6U7A - chains A and B; structure by X-ray diffraction, 2.22 A resolution.

[Chain A (and B)]
Protein: Aminotransferase
Organism: Mycobacterium tuberculosis
Notes: chain B of this document is another copy of the same molecule, construct and numbering; everything in this record applies to it too
UniProt: A0A0E8TWE4 (A0A0E8TWE4_MYCTX); residues 2-435 here = UniProt positions 2-435
Sequence (435 residues; row label = number of the first residue in the row):
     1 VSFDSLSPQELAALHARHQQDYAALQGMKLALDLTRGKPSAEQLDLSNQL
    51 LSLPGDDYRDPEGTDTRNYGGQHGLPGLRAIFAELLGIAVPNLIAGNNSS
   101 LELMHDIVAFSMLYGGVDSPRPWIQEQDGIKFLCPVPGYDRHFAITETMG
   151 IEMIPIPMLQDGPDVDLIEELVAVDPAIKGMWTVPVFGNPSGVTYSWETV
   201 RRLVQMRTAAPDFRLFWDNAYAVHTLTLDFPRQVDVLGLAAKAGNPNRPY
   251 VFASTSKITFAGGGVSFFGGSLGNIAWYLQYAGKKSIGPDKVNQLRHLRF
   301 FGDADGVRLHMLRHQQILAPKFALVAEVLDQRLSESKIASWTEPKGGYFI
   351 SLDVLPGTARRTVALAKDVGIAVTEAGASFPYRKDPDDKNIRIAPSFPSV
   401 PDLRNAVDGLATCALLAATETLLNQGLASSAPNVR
Not modelled in the structure: 1, 425-435
Construct notes: expression tag (1)
Ligand contacts: Q0P ((2S)-4-(2-aminophenyl)-2-[(E)-({3-hydroxy-2-methyl-5-[(phosphonooxy)methyl]pyridin-4-yl}methylidene)amino]-4-oxobutanoic acid): Arg36, Gly37, Lys38, Asn98, Ser99, Ser100, Leu101, Met104, Tyr139, Arg141, His142, Val184, Asn189, Asp218, Ala220, Tyr221, Ser254, Ser256, Lys257, Phe349, Arg392
From the paper describing this entry:
  - conformationally variable residues (side-chain flip): Arg36
  - contacts within the chain: Arg36-Asp140 (salt bridge)
  - catalytic residues: Lys257
  - binding site for 4-hydroxyquinoline-2-carboxylic acid: Arg141
  - binding site for Q0P: Arg36, Tyr69, Arg141, Ile287

[How chain A and chain B interact]
Pairs across the interface (89):
  Lys38(A) - Asn68(B)
  Pro39(A) - Asn68(B)  hydrogen bond (backbone-side chain)
  Ala41(A) - Arg67(B)
  Leu44(A) - Asp65(B)
  Leu44(A) - Arg67(B)
  Leu44(A) - Asn68(B)
  Asp45(A) - Arg67(B)  salt bridge
  Asn48(A) - Arg67(B)  hydrogen bond
  Leu51(A) - Ser52(B)
  Leu51(A) - Leu53(B)
  Leu51(A) - Pro54(B)
  Leu51(A) - Gly55(B)  hydrogen bond (backbone-backbone)
  Ser52(A) - Leu51(B)
  Ser52(A) - Ser52(B)
  Ser52(A) - Gly55(B)
  Leu53(A) - Leu51(B)
  Pro54(A) - Leu51(B)
  Gly55(A) - Leu51(B)  hydrogen bond (backbone-backbone)
  Gly55(A) - Ser52(B)
  Tyr58(A) - Leu51(B)  hydrophobic
  Asp65(A) - Leu44(B)
  Arg67(A) - Ala41(B)
  Arg67(A) - Leu44(B)
  Arg67(A) - Asp45(B)  salt bridge
  Arg67(A) - Asn48(B)  hydrogen bond
  Arg67(A) - Phe260(B)
  Arg67(A) - Ala261(B)  hydrogen bond (backbone-backbone)
  Asn68(A) - Lys38(B)
  Asn68(A) - Pro39(B)  hydrogen bond (side chain-backbone)
  Asn68(A) - Leu44(B)
  Asn68(A) - Ala261(B)
  Asn68(A) - Phe397(B)
  Tyr69(A) - Ser256(B)  hydrogen bond
  Tyr69(A) - Ala261(B)  hydrogen bond (backbone-backbone)
  Tyr69(A) - Gly262(B)
  Asn97(A) - Asn98(B)  hydrogen bond
  Asn98(A) - Asn97(B)  hydrogen bond
  Asn98(A) - Gly288(B)  hydrogen bond (side chain-backbone)
  Asn98(A) - Pro289(B)
  Asn98(A) - Asp290(B)
  Ser99(A) - Lys285(B)
  Ser99(A) - Ser286(B)
  Leu101(A) - Lys285(B)
  Glu102(A) - Lys285(B)  hydrogen bond (backbone-backbone)
  His105(A) - Lys284(B)
  His105(A) - Lys285(B)
  Asp106(A) - Lys285(B)
  Leu113(A) - Leu113(B)  hydrophobic
  Leu113(A) - Met149(B)  hydrophobic
  Tyr114(A) - Thr148(B)
  Tyr114(A) - Met149(B)
  Ile124(A) - Leu113(B)  hydrophobic
  Arg141(A) - Ile287(B)
  Ile145(A) - Lys284(B)
  Thr148(A) - Tyr114(B)
  Thr148(A) - Tyr281(B)
  Thr148(A) - Lys284(B)
  Met149(A) - Tyr114(B)
  Ser256(A) - Tyr69(B)  hydrogen bond
  Phe260(A) - Arg67(B)
  Ala261(A) - Arg67(B)  hydrogen bond (backbone-backbone)
  Ala261(A) - Asn68(B)
  Ala261(A) - Tyr69(B)  hydrogen bond (backbone-backbone)
  Gly262(A) - Tyr69(B)
  Gly262(A) - Pro289(B)
  Gly262(A) - Asp290(B)
  Gly263(A) - Asp290(B)
  Tyr281(A) - Thr148(B)
  Gly283(A) - Arg141(B)
  Lys284(A) - His105(B)
  Lys284(A) - Ile145(B)
  Lys284(A) - Thr148(B)
  Lys285(A) - Ser99(B)
  Lys285(A) - Leu101(B)
  Lys285(A) - Glu102(B)  salt bridge
  Lys285(A) - His105(B)
  Lys285(A) - Asp106(B)
  Ser286(A) - Ser99(B)  hydrogen bond
  Ser286(A) - Glu102(B)
  Ile287(A) - Arg141(B)
  Gly288(A) - Asn98(B)  hydrogen bond (backbone-side chain)
  Pro289(A) - Asn98(B)
  Pro289(A) - Gly262(B)
  Asp290(A) - Asn98(B)
  Asp290(A) - Gly262(B)
  Val292(A) - Leu51(B)  hydrophobic
  Asn293(A) - Asp290(B)
  Arg296(A) - Arg296(B)
  Phe397(A) - Asn68(B)
Also at the interface, not in a pair above, chain A (57 interface residues in all): Gly37, Leu50, Asp56, Phe110, Met112, Tyr139, Ala144, Lys257, Lys291
Also at the interface, not in a pair above, chain B (57 interface residues in all): Gly37, Leu50, Asp56, Tyr58, Phe110, Met112, Ile124, Tyr139, Ala144, Lys257, Gly263, Gly283, Lys291, Val292, Asn293

[Overview]
The chain A/chain B interface involves 57 residues from each chain, with 18 hydrogen bonds and 3 salt bridges.
Polar contacts include Asp45(A)-Arg67(B), Lys285(A)-Glu102(B) and Pro39(A)-Asn68(B). Bound to chain A:
compound Q0P. From the paper: the catalytic residue Lys257(A); a binding site for Q0P at Arg36(A), Tyr69(A)
and Arg141(A) among others.
Both chains are Aminotransferase (Mycobacterium tuberculosis). Entry 6U7A (Rv3722c in complex with kynurenine)
was determined by X-ray diffraction (same publication as 6U78).
